7WEA - chains A and B of the 7 polymer chains in the assembly; structure by electron microscopy, 3.30 A resolution.

[Chain A (and B)]
Name: Spike glycoprotein
From: Severe acute respiratory syndrome coronavirus 2
Notes: engineered mutation(s): deletions; chain B of this document is another copy of the same molecule, construct and numbering; everything in this record applies to it too
Reference sequence: P0DTC2 (SPIKE_SARS2); aligned to UniProt positions 1-1270 over residues 1-1270 (the alignment contains insertions or deletions, so no single offset holds)
Chain sequence (1270 residues; each row starts with the number of its first residue):
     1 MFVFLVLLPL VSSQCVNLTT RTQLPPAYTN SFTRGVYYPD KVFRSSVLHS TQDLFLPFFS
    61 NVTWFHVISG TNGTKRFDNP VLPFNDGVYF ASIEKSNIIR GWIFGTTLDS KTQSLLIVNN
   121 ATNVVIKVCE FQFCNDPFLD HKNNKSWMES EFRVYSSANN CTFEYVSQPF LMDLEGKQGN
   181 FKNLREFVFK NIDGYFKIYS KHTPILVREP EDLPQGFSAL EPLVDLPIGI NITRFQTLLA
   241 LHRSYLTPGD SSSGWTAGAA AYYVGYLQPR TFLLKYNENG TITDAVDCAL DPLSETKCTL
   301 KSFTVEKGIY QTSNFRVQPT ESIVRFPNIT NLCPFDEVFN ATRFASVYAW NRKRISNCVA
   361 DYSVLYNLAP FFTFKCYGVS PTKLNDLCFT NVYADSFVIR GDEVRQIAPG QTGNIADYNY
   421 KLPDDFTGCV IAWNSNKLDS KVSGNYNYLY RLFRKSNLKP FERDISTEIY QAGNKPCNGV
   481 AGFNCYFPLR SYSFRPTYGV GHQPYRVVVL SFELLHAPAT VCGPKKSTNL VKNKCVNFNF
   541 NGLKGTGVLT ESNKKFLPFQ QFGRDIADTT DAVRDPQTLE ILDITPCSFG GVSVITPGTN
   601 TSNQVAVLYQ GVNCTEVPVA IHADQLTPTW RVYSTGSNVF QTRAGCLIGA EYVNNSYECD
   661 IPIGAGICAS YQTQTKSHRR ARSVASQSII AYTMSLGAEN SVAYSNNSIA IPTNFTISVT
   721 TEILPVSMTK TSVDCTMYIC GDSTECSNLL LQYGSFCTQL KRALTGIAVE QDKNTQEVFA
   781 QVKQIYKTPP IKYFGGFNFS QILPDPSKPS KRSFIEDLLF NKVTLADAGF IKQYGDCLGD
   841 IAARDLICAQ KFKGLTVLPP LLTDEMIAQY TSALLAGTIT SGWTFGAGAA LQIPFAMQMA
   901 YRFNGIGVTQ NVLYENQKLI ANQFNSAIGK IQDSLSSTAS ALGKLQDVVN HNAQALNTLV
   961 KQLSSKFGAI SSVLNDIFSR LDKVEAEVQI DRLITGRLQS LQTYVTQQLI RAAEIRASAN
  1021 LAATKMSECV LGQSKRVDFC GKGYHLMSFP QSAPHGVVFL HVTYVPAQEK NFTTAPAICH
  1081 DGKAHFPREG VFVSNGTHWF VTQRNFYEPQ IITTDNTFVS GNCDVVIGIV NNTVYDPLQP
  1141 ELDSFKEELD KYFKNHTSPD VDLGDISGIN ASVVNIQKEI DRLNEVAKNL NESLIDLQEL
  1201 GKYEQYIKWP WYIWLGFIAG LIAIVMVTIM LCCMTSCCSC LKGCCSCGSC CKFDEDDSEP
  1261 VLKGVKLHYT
Not modelled in the structure: 1-13, 69-74, 241-250, 674-685, 826-845, 1160-1270
Construct notes: variant Val67 (Ala in P0DTC2), Ile93 (Thr95 in P0DTC2), Asp140 (Gly142 in P0DTC2), Asp336 (Gly339 in P0DTC2), Leu368 (Ser371 in P0DTC2), Pro370 (Ser373 in P0DTC2), Phe372 (Ser375 in P0DTC2), Asn414 (Lys417 in P0DTC2), Lys437 (Asn440 in P0DTC2), Ser443 (Gly446 in P0DTC2), Asn474 (Ser477 in P0DTC2), Lys475 (Thr478 in P0DTC2), Ala481 (Glu484 in P0DTC2), Arg490 (Gln493 in P0DTC2), Ser493 (Gly496 in P0DTC2), Arg495 (Gln498 in P0DTC2), Tyr498 (Asn501 in P0DTC2), His502 (Tyr505 in P0DTC2), Lys544 (Thr547 in P0DTC2), Gly611 (Asp614 in P0DTC2), Tyr652 (His655 in P0DTC2), Lys676 (Asn679 in P0DTC2), His678 (Pro681 in P0DTC2), Lys761 (Asn764 in P0DTC2), Tyr793 (Asp796 in P0DTC2), Lys853 (Asn856 in P0DTC2), His951 (Gln954 in P0DTC2), Lys966 (Asn969 in P0DTC2), Phe978 (Leu981 in P0DTC2); insertion (209-211)
Cystine bridges: Cys15-Cys134, Cys129-Cys161, Cys288-Cys298, Cys333-Cys358, Cys376-Cys429, Cys388-Cys522, Cys477-Cys485, Cys614-Cys646, Cys659-Cys668, Cys735-Cys757, Cys740-Cys746, Cys1029-Cys1040, Cys1079-Cys1123
Glycans and other covalent adducts: N-acetylglucosamine (NAG) linked to Asn17, Asn61, Asn143, Asn231, Asn600, Asn613, Asn654, Asn706, Asn714, Asn798, Asn1071, Asn1095, Asn1131, Asn1155
Swiss-Prot annotation at these positions:
  - lipidation (S-palmitoyl cysteine): Cys1240, Cys1247, Cys1250
  - glycosylation (N-linked (GlcNAc...) asparagine): Asn17 (complex), Asn61 (hybrid), Asn331 (complex), Asn603 (hybrid)

[Interface between chain A and chain B]
Residue-residue contacts - 111 pairs, chain A then chain B:
  Lys41(A) - Phe559(B)
  Lys41(A) - Gln560(B)
  Val42(A) - Gln560(B)
  Val42(A) - Phe562(B)  hydrophobic
  Phe43(A) - Lys554(B)
  Phe43(A) - Lys555(B)
  Phe43(A) - Phe556(B)  hydrophobic
  Phe43(A) - Gln560(B)  hydrogen bond (backbone-side chain)
  Phe43(A) - Phe562(B)
  Phe43(A) - Arg564(B)
  Asn279(A) - Lys555(B)
  Gly280(A) - Leu557(B)
  Gly280(A) - Gln560(B)
  Ser732(A) - Gln311(B)
  Asp734(A) - Asn314(B)
  Met737(A) - Arg316(B)
  Met737(A) - Phe589(B)  hydrophobic
  Asp742(A) - Arg316(B)  salt bridge
  Asp742(A) - Thr546(B)  hydrogen bond (backbone-side chain)
  Asn748(A) - Gln52(B)
  Gln752(A) - Ser965(B)  hydrogen bond (backbone-side chain)
  Gln752(A) - Lys966(B)
  Gln752(A) - Gly968(B)  hydrogen bond (side chain-backbone)
  Tyr753(A) - Ser965(B)  hydrogen bond (backbone-side chain)
  Tyr753(A) - Phe967(B)  hydrophobic
  Phe756(A) - Gln962(B)
  Phe756(A) - Phe967(B)  hydrophobic
  Gln759(A) - Thr1003(B)
  Arg762(A) - Gln954(B)
  Gln784(A) - Ala698(B)
  Gln784(A) - Glu699(B)
  Gln784(A) - Asn700(B)
  Ile785(A) - Ala698(B)  hydrogen bond (backbone-backbone)
  Ile785(A) - Glu699(B)
  Ile785(A) - Asn700(B)  hydrogen bond (backbone-backbone)
  Tyr786(A) - Asn700(B)
  Tyr786(A) - Val702(B)  hydrophobic
  Lys787(A) - Glu699(B)
  Lys787(A) - Asn700(B)
  Lys787(A) - Ser701(B)
  Pro789(A) - Tyr704(B)  hydrophobic
  Phe794(A) - Tyr704(B)
  Gln850(A) - Asp565(B)
  Gln850(A) - Ile566(B)  hydrogen bond (side chain-backbone)
  Gln850(A) - Ala567(B)
  Phe852(A) - Thr585(B)
  Phe852(A) - Phe589(B)  hydrophobic
  Lys853(A) - Ala567(B)
  Pro859(A) - Ala644(B)  hydrophobic
  Pro860(A) - Ala665(B)  hydrogen bond (backbone-backbone)
  Leu861(A) - Pro662(B)  hydrophobic
  Leu861(A) - Ala665(B)
  Leu861(A) - Gly666(B)  hydrogen bond (backbone-backbone)
  Leu861(A) - Met694(B)  hydrophobic
  Leu862(A) - Met694(B)  hydrophobic
  Gln869(A) - Leu696(B)
  Tyr870(A) - Leu696(B)
  Thr880(A) - Val702(B)
  Thr880(A) - Tyr704(B)
  Gly886(A) - Lys1042(B)
  Ala887(A) - Pro1066(B)
  Ala889(A) - Glu1069(B)
  Leu891(A) - Ala710(B)
  Leu891(A) - Pro712(B)
  Leu891(A) - Glu1069(B)
  Gln892(A) - Val702(B)
  Gln892(A) - Ala703(B)
  Gln892(A) - Ile709(B)
  Gln892(A) - Ala710(B)
  Ile893(A) - Tyr704(B)
  Ile893(A) - Ile709(B)  hydrophobic
  Pro894(A) - Tyr704(B)
  Pro894(A) - Ser705(B)
  Pro894(A) - Asn706(B)
  Pro894(A) - Ser708(B)
  Phe895(A) - Tyr704(B)  hydrogen bond (backbone-side chain)
  Met897(A) - Thr1074(B)  hydrogen bond
  Tyr901(A) - Val1091(B)
  Tyr901(A) - Arg1104(B)
  Asn904(A) - Arg1104(B)
  Gln910(A) - Pro1087(B)
  Asn911(A) - Phe1086(B)
  Asn911(A) - Phe1118(B)
  Asn911(A) - Ser1120(B)  hydrogen bond
  Tyr914(A) - Phe1086(B)  hydrophobic
  Tyr914(A) - Val1126(B)  hydrophobic
  Glu915(A) - Ser1120(B)
  Val960(A) - Ala567(B)  hydrophobic
  Lys961(A) - Ile566(B)
  Leu963(A) - Ala567(B)
  Ser964(A) - Ala567(B)
  Ser964(A) - Asp568(B)
  Asn975(A) - Lys544(B)
  Asn975(A) - Gly545(B)
  Val988(A) - Arg992(B)
  Asp991(A) - Gly968(B)
  Ile1010(A) - Ile1010(B)  hydrophobic
  Ser1027(A) - Val1037(B)
  Glu1028(A) - Arg1036(B)  salt bridge
  Glu1028(A) - Val1037(B)
  Arg1036(A) - Arg1036(B)
  Leu1142(A) - Lys1146(B)
  Phe1145(A) - Lys1146(B)
  Leu1149(A) - Lys1146(B)
  Leu1149(A) - Leu1149(B)  hydrophobic
  Leu1149(A) - Phe1153(B)
  Tyr1152(A) - Phe1153(B)  hydrophobic
  Phe1153(A) - Phe1153(B)  hydrophobic
  His1156(A) - His1156(B)  hydrogen bond (side chain-backbone)
  His1156(A) - Thr1157(B)  hydrogen bond (side chain-backbone)
  His1156(A) - Pro1159(B)  hydrogen bond (side chain-backbone)
Other interface residues (no listed pair), chain A (84 interface residues in all): Tyr38, Arg44, Tyr165, Thr281, Leu751, Lys783, Ile791, Tyr793, Leu846, Leu858, Met866, Ile879, Trp883, Gln917, Ser979, Gln999, Gln1002, Thr1006, Leu1009, Thr1024, Leu1031
Other interface residues (no listed pair), chain B (95 interface residues in all): Asn357, Gly547, Gln561, Gly563, Thr569, Pro586, Gln610, Ile663, Gly664, Ile667, Cys668, Thr693, Gly697, Asn707, Thr958, Gln999, Thr1006, Asp1038, Gly1043, Tyr1044, Val1065, Asn1071, Pro1076, Gly1090, Val1125, Ile1127, Asp1150

[In short]
84 residues of chain A face 95 of chain B across their interface; the contacts include 16 hydrogen bonds and 2
salt bridges. Polar contacts include Asp742(A)-Arg316(B), Glu1028(A)-Arg1036(B) and Phe43(A)-Gln560(B).
Covalently linked N-acetylglucosamine: at Asn17(A), Asn61(A), Asn143(A), Asn231(A), Asn600(A) and Asn613(A)
and 8 more.
Both chains are Spike glycoprotein (Severe acute respiratory syndrome coronavirus 2). Entry 7WEA (SARS-CoV-2
Omicron variant spike protein in complex with two XGv347 binding to one close state RBD ...) was determined by
electron microscopy together with 7WE7, 7WE8, 7WE9, 7WEB, 7WEC, 7WED and 3 further entries from the same
study.
